Entry 9QB4 (X-ray diffraction, 2.70 A resolution); this record covers chains S and T of the 34 polymer chains in the assembly.

Chain S:
Molecule: Proteasome subunit alpha type-6
Source organism: Saccharomyces cerevisiae
Reference sequence: P40302 (PSA6_YEAST); residues 0-233 here correspond to UniProt positions 1-234 (UniProt number = residue number + 1)
Sequence (234 residues; each row starts with the number of its first residue; numbering starts at 0):
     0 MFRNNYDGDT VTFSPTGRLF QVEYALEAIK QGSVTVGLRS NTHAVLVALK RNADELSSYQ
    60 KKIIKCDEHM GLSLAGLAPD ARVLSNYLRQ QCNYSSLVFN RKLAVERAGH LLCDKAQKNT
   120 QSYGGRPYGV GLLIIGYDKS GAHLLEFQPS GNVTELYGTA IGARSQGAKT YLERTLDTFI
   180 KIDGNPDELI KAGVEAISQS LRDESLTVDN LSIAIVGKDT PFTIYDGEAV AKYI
Unresolved in the structure: 0-2
UniProt features mapped onto this chain:
  - modified residue: Ser13 (Phosphoserine)
  - cross-link: Lys190 (Glycyl lysine isopeptide (Lys-Gly) (interchain with G-Cter in ubiquitin))

Chain T:
Molecule: Probable proteasome subunit alpha type-7
Source organism: Saccharomyces cerevisiae
Reference sequence: P21242 (PSA7_YEAST); residues -3 to 284 here correspond to UniProt positions 1-288 (UniProt number = residue number + 4)
Sequence (288 residues; numbered -3 to 284; the number before each row is that of its first residue; numbers below 1 keep their minus sign (Met-3 is residue -3)):
    -3 MTSIGTGYDL SNSVFSPDGR NFQVEYAVKA VENGTTSIGI KCNDGVVFAV EKLITSKLLV
    57 PQKNVKIQVV DRHIGCVYSG LIPDGRHLVN RGREEAASFK KLYKTPIPIP AFADRLGQYV
   117 QAHTLYNSVR PFGVSTIFGG VDKNGAHLYM LEPSGSYWGY KGAATGKGRQ SAKAELEKLV
   177 DHHPEGLSAR EAVKQAAKII YLAHEDNKEK DFELEISWCS LSETNGLHKF VKGDLLQEAI
   237 DFAQKEINGD DDEDEDDSDN VMSSDDENAP VATNANATTD QEGDIHLE
Unresolved in the structure: -3 to 1, 245-284
UniProt features mapped onto this chain:
  - modified residue: Thr-2 (N-acetylthreonine)

How chain S and chain T interact:
Contacting residue pairs - 63 pairs, chain S then chain T:
  Asn4(S) - Leu6(T)
  Tyr5(S) - Asp5(T)  hydrogen bond
  Tyr5(S) - Leu6(T)  hydrophobic
  Thr9(S) - Arg126(T)
  Val10(S) - Gln19(T)
  Val10(S) - Asn123(T)
  Val10(S) - Ser124(T)
  Val10(S) - Val125(T)
  Val10(S) - Arg126(T)
  Thr11(S) - Leu6(T)
  Thr11(S) - Gln19(T)
  Phe12(S) - Gln19(T)  hydrogen bond (backbone-side chain)
  Phe12(S) - Tyr22(T)
  Phe12(S) - Ala23(T)  hydrophobic
  Phe12(S) - Ala26(T)  hydrophobic
  Phe12(S) - Leu77(T)  hydrophobic
  Phe12(S) - Arg126(T)
  Phe12(S) - Pro127(T)
  Ser13(S) - Tyr22(T)
  Pro14(S) - Tyr22(T)  hydrophobic
  Pro14(S) - Lys25(T)
  Thr15(S) - Lys25(T)
  Gly16(S) - Tyr22(T)
  Gly16(S) - Lys25(T)
  Gly16(S) - Ala26(T)
  Leu18(S) - Leu77(T)  hydrophobic
  Leu18(S) - Arg126(T)
  His109(S) - Arg82(T)
  Cys112(S) - Arg82(T)
  Asp113(S) - Arg82(T)  salt bridge
  Asp113(S) - Asn86(T)
  Gln116(S) - Pro79(T)
  Gln116(S) - Asp80(T)
  Gln116(S) - His83(T)  hydrogen bond
  Thr119(S) - Arg126(T)  hydrogen bond (backbone-side chain)
  Gln120(S) - His119(T)
  Gln120(S) - Val125(T)
  Gln120(S) - Arg126(T)  hydrogen bond (backbone-backbone)
  Gln120(S) - Phe128(T)
  Ser121(S) - Ser124(T)
  Tyr122(S) - Ser124(T)  hydrogen bond (backbone-backbone)
  Ser149(S) - Pro79(T)
  Gly150(S) - Pro79(T)
  Asn151(S) - Ile78(T)
  Asn151(S) - Pro79(T)
  Thr153(S) - Leu55(T)
  Thr153(S) - Asn60(T)
  Glu154(S) - Val56(T)
  Glu154(S) - Lys59(T)
  Glu154(S) - Asn60(T)  hydrogen bond (backbone-side chain)
  Leu155(S) - Leu54(T)
  Leu155(S) - Leu55(T)  hydrophobic
  Leu155(S) - Val56(T)
  Tyr156(S) - Leu54(T)  hydrogen bond (backbone-backbone)
  Tyr156(S) - Leu55(T)
  Tyr156(S) - Val56(T)
  Tyr156(S) - Pro57(T)
  Gly157(S) - Leu54(T)
  Lys168(S) - Leu54(T)
  Leu171(S) - Leu54(T)
  Glu172(S) - Ser52(T)  hydrogen bond
  Glu172(S) - Lys53(T)  hydrogen bond (side chain-backbone)
  Leu175(S) - Lys53(T)
Interface residues without a listed pair, chain S (36 interface residues in all): Arg38, Glu105, Lys117, His142, Val152
Interface residues without a listed pair, chain T (30 interface residues in all): Gly129

Summary:
36 residues of chain S and 30 residues of chain T are in contact; the contacts include 10 hydrogen bonds and 1
salt bridge. Polar pairs include Asp113(S)-Arg82(T), Tyr5(S)-Asp5(T) and Phe12(S)-Gln19(T).
Chain S is Proteasome subunit alpha type-6 and chain T is Probable proteasome subunit alpha type-7, both from
Saccharomyces cerevisiae; the structure, Yeast 20S proteasome mutant: beta5_T3M in complex with Carfilzomib,
was determined by X-ray diffraction (same publication as 9QAF, 9QAI, 9QB1, 9QBE, 9QBI, 9QBO and 8 further
entries).
